PDB entry 8OWN | electron microscopy, 3.26 A resolution | chains A and D of the 6 polymer chains in the assembly

# Chain A (and D)
Protein: Glutamate dehydrogenase 2
From: Arabidopsis thaliana
Notes: EC 1.4.1.3; chain D of this document is another copy of the same molecule, construct and numbering; everything in this record applies to it too
UniProtKB: Q38946 (DHE2_ARATH); residues 1-411 here = UniProt positions 1-411
Amino-acid sequence (414 residues; numbered -2 to 411; the number before each row is that of its first residue; numbers below 1 keep their minus sign (Ser-2 is residue -2)):
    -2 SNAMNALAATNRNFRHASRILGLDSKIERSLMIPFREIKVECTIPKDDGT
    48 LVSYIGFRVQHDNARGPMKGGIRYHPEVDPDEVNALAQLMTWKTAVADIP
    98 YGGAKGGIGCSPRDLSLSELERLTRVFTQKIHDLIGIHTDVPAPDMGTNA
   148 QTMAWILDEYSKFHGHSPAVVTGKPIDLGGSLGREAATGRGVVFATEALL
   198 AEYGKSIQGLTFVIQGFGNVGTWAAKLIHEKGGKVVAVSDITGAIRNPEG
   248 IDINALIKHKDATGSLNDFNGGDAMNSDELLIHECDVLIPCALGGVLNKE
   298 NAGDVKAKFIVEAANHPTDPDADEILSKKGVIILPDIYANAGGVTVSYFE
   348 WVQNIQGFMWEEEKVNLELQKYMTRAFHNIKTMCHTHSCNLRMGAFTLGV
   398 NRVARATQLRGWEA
Not modelled in the structure: -2 to 1
Differences from the reference sequence: expression tag (-2 to 0)
Ion coordination: Ca2+ site 1: Ser27, Ile30 (shared with Glu38(D) of chain D); Ca2+ site 2: Glu38 (shared with Ser27(D), Ile30(D), Asp59(D) of chain D)
Swiss-Prot annotation at these positions:
  - active site: Lys102

# Interface between chain A and chain D
Residue-residue contacts (32; chain A residue first):
  Lys23(A) - Leu48(D)
  Ser27(A) - Glu38(D)  hydrogen bond
  Ile30(A) - Glu38(D)
  Ile30(A) - Ser50(D)
  Ile30(A) - Ile52(D)  hydrophobic
  Pro31(A) - Glu38(D)
  Phe32(A) - Val37(D)
  Phe32(A) - Glu38(D)
  Phe32(A) - Lys127(D)
  Arg33(A) - Lys36(D)
  Glu34(A) - Glu34(D)
  Glu34(A) - Ile35(D)
  Glu34(A) - Lys36(D)  hydrogen bond (backbone-backbone)
  Ile35(A) - Glu34(D)
  Lys36(A) - Arg33(D)
  Lys36(A) - Glu34(D)  hydrogen bond (backbone-backbone)
  Glu38(A) - Ser27(D)
  Glu38(A) - Ile30(D)
  Glu38(A) - Pro31(D)
  Pro42(A) - Trp409(D)
  Pro42(A) - Glu410(D)
  Pro42(A) - Ala411(D)
  Leu48(A) - Lys23(D)
  Leu48(A) - Trp409(D)
  Ser50(A) - Ile30(D)
  Ile52(A) - Ile30(D)  hydrophobic
  Lys127(A) - Phe32(D)
  Trp409(A) - Thr40(D)
  Trp409(A) - Pro42(D)
  Trp409(A) - Leu48(D)
  Glu410(A) - Pro42(D)
  Ala411(A) - Pro42(D)
Other interface residues (no listed pair), chain A (23 interface residues in all): Ile24, Arg26, Val37, Thr40, Asp130
Other interface residues (no listed pair), chain D (23 interface residues in all): Arg26, Gln126, Asp130

# Overview
Chain A and chain D each contribute 23 residues to their interface; the contacts include 3 hydrogen bonds.
Polar pairs include Ser27(A)-Glu38(D) and Glu34(A)-Lys36(D). The Ca2+ site 1 is built by Ser27(A) and
Ile30(A). From UniProt: active-site residue Lys102(A) on chain A.
Chain A and chain D are both Glutamate dehydrogenase 2 (Arabidopsis thaliana); the structure, CryoEM structure
of glutamate dehydrogenase isoform 2 from Arabidopsis thaliana in apo-form, was determined by electron
microscopy, deposited together with 8OWM.
